PDB entry 5VI8 | X-ray diffraction, 2.76 A resolution | chains J and F of the 10 polymer chains in the assembly

# Chain J
Protein: RNA polymerase-binding protein RbpA
Source organism: Mycobacterium smegmatis (strain ATCC 700084 / mc(2)155)
UniProtKB: A0QZ11 (RBPA_MYCS2); residue numbers follow UniProt; this construct covers 1-114
Amino-acid sequence (114 residues; each row starts with the number of its first residue):
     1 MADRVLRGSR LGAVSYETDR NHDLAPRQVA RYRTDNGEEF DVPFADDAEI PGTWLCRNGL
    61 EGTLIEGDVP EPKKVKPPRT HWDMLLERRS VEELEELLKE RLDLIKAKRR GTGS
Disordered / not traced: 1-25, 109-114

# Chain F
Protein: RNA polymerase sigma factor SigA
Source organism: Mycobacterium smegmatis (strain ATCC 700084 / mc(2)155)
UniProtKB: A0QW02 (A0QW02_MYCS2); the construct has insertions or renumbered stretches relative to UniProt, so the offset changes along the chain: 118-156 = UniProt 1-39; 163-466 = UniProt 163-466
Amino-acid sequence (466 residues; numbered 118 to 466 plus 123 insertion-coded residues; 6 numbers in that range are skipped by the numbering (no residue carries them; nothing is unmodelled there); the number before each row is that of its first residue; a row labelled like 156A-156Z holds insertion residues (156A, then the next letters in order)):
   118 MAATKASPAT EEPVKRTATK TPAKKAPAKR AAKSAAAKA
156A-156Z GGKAPAKKAPAKRAAKGTAAKPEDGV
157A-157Z TDDLEVTDDLEAEPGEDLDVEDTDLE
158A-158Z LDDLDSDDDTAVEDEEEEADAATPAV
159A-159Z ATAKAADDDIDEPSEKDKASGDFVWD
160A-160S EEESEALRQARKDAELTAS
   163 ADSVRAYLKQ IGKVALLNAE EEVELAKRIE AGLYATQKLA ELAEKGEKLP VQQRRDMQWI
   223 CRDGDRAKNH LLEANLRLVV SLAKRYTGRG MAFLDLIQEG NLGLIRAVEK FDYTKGYKFS
   283 TYATWWIRQA ITRAMADQAR TIRIPVHMVE VINKLGRIQR ELLQDLGREP TPEELAKEMD
   343 ITPEKVLEIQ QYAREPISLD QTIGDEGDSQ LGDFIEDSEA VVAVDAVSFT LLQDQLQSVL
   403 ETLSEREAGV VRLRFGLTDG QPRTLDEIGQ VYGVTRERIR QIESKTMSKL RHPSRSQVLR
   463 DYLD
Disordered / not traced: 118-139, 156A-156Z, 157A-157Z, 158A-158Z, 159A-159Z, 160A-160S, 368-369

# Interface between chain J and chain F
Pairs across the interface (33):
  Arg79(J) with Arg268(F); Lys272(F)
  His81(J) with Ile191(F); Leu195(F); Lys230(F); Glu271(F), hydrogen bond (side chain-backbone)
  Trp82(J) with Leu195(F); Tyr196(F), hydrophobic; Gln199(F)
  Met84(J) with Arg268(F); Glu271(F); Lys272(F)
  Leu85(J) with Glu192(F); Leu195(F), hydrophobic
  Glu87(J) with Lys272(F), salt bridge
  Arg88(J) with Glu192(F), salt bridge; Glu271(F), hydrogen bond (side chain-backbone); Lys272(F); Phe273(F), hydrogen bond (side chain-backbone)
  Arg89(J) with Glu192(F), salt bridge; Asp274(F), salt bridge; Tyr275(F); Thr276(F), hydrogen bond
  Leu94(J) with Tyr196(F), hydrophobic
  Glu95(J) with Tyr196(F), hydrogen bond
  Leu97(J) with Ala193(F), hydrophobic; Tyr275(F)
  Leu98(J) with Tyr196(F), hydrophobic; Ile222(F), hydrophobic
  Arg101(J) with Glu186(F), salt bridge; Arg190(F)
  Leu102(J) with Met219(F), hydrophobic
  Ile105(J) with Asp218(F)
Also at the interface, not in a pair above, chain J (16 interface residues in all): Val91
Also at the interface, not in a pair above, chain F (21 interface residues in all): Lys189, Ala197

# In short
16 residues of chain J and 21 residues of chain F are in contact, with 5 hydrogen bonds and 5 salt bridges.
Polar contacts include Glu87(J)-Lys272(F), Arg88(J)-Glu192(F) and Arg89(J)-Glu192(F).
Chain J is RNA polymerase-binding protein RbpA and chain F is RNA polymerase sigma factor SigA, both from
Mycobacterium smegmatis (strain ATCC 700084 / mc(2)155); the structure, Structure of a mycobacterium smegmatis
transcription initiation complex with an upstream-fork promoter fragment, was determined by X-ray diffraction
(same publication as 5VI5).
